1Y4F - chains A and D of the 4 polymer chains in the assembly; structure by X-ray diffraction, 2.00 A resolution.

[Chain A]
Name: Hemoglobin alpha chain
Source organism: Homo sapiens
UniProtKB: P69905 (HBA_HUMAN); residues 1-141 here = UniProt positions 1-141
Sequence (141 residues; each row starts with the number of its first residue):
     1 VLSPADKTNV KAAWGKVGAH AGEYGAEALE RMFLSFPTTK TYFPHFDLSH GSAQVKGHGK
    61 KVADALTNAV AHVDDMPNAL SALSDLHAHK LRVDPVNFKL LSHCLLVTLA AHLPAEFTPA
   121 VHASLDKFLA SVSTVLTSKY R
UniProt features mapped onto this chain:
  - site: Lys61 (Not glycated)
  - natural variant: Asp6 (A6D: In J-Toronto; this construct carries the variant), Ala13 (A13D: In J-Paris 1/J-Aljezur), Glu27 (A27E: In Shenyang; this construct carries the variant), Lys61 (K61N: In Zambia; deletion: In Clinic), Asp64 (A64D: In Pontoise; this construct carries the variant), Asp75 (D75A: In Lille; D75G: In Chapel Hill; D75N: In G-Pest), Ala111 (A111D: In Petah Tikva)
Metal / ion sites: heme Fe near His87 (its only coordinating residue here)
Residues lining bound ligands: heme (HEM): Met32, Thr39, Tyr42, Phe43, His45, Phe46, His58, Lys61, Val62, Ala65, Leu66, Leu83, Leu86, His87, Leu91, Val93, Asn97, Phe98, Leu101, Val132, Leu136

[Chain D]
Name: Hemoglobin beta chain
Source organism: Homo sapiens
UniProtKB: P68871 (HBB_HUMAN); residue numbers follow UniProt; this construct covers 1-146
Sequence (146 residues; each row starts with the number of its first residue):
     1 MHLTPEEKSA VTALWGKVNV DEVGGEALGR LLVVYPATQR FFESFGDLST PDAVMGNPKV
    61 KAHGKKVLGA FSDGLAHLDN LKGTFATLSE LHCDKLHVDP ENFRLLGNVL VCVLAHHFGK
   121 EFTPPVQAAY QKVVAGVANA LAHKYH
Sequence notes: engineered mutation Met1 (Val in P68871), Ala37 (Trp in P68871)
UniProt features mapped onto this chain:
  - natural variant: Leu3 (H3L: In Graz; this construct carries the variant), Glu7 (E7A: In G-Makassar; E7K: In Hb C; E7Q: In Machida; E7V: In SKCA), Lys8 (E8K: In G-Siriraj; this construct carries the variant), Val11 (A11V: In Iraq-Halabja; this construct carries the variant), Gly16 (W16G: In Randwick; this construct carries the variant), Val23 (E23V: In D-Granada; this construct carries the variant), Gly24 (V24G: In Miyashiro; this construct carries the variant), Gly25 (G25D: In Moscva; G25R: In Riverdale-Bronx; G25V: In Savannah), Leu32 (L32P: In Yokohama), Val33 (L33V: In Muscat; this construct carries the variant), Arg40 (Q40R: In Tianshui; this construct carries the variant), Phe42 (F42Y: In Mequon; deletion: In Bruxelles), 11 further natural variant entries in UniProt
Metal / ion sites: heme Fe near His92 (its only coordinating residue here)
Residues lining bound ligands: heme (HEM): Leu31, Thr38, Phe41, Phe42, Phe45, His63, Lys66, Val67, Ala70, Phe71, Phe85, Leu88, Leu91, His92, Leu96, Val98, Asn102, Phe103, Leu106, Val137, Leu141

[Chain A / chain D interface]
Contacting residue pairs (19; chain A residue first):
  Pro37(A) - His146(D)
  Thr38(A) - Pro100(D)
  Lys40(A) - His146(D)  hydrogen bond (side chain-backbone)
  Thr41(A) - His97(D)
  Thr41(A) - Asp99(D)
  Thr41(A) - Tyr145(D)
  Tyr42(A) - Arg40(D)
  Tyr42(A) - Asp99(D)  hydrogen bond
  Pro44(A) - His97(D)
  Leu91(A) - Arg40(D)  hydrogen bond (backbone-side chain)
  Arg92(A) - Ala37(D)
  Arg92(A) - Arg40(D)  hydrogen bond (backbone-side chain)
  Arg92(A) - Glu43(D)  salt bridge
  Asp94(A) - Asp99(D)
  Asp94(A) - Glu101(D)
  Asn97(A) - Asp99(D)
  Arg141(A) - Val34(D)  hydrogen bond (side chain-backbone)
  Arg141(A) - Tyr35(D)
  Arg141(A) - Pro36(D)
Interface residues without a listed pair, chain A (13 interface residues in all): Val96, Tyr140
Interface residues without a listed pair, chain D (15 interface residues in all): Gln39, Val98, Leu105

[Overview]
The interface between chain A and chain D involves 13 residues on one side and 15 on the other; the contacts
include 5 hydrogen bonds and 1 salt bridge. Polar contacts include Arg92(A)-Glu43(D), Lys40(A)-His146(D) and
Tyr42(A)-Asp99(D). Ligands of chain A: heme. Chain D binds heme.
Chain A is Hemoglobin alpha chain and chain D is Hemoglobin beta chain, both from Homo sapiens; the structure,
T-To-T(High) quaternary transitions in human hemoglobin: betaW37A deoxy low-salt (10 test sets), was
determined by X-ray diffraction together with 1XXT, 1XY0, 1XZ5, 1XZ7, 1XZU, 1XZV and 45 further entries from
the same study.
